Entry 9DGG (electron microscopy, 2.98 A resolution); this record covers chains E and I of the 12 polymer chains in the assembly.

[Chain E]
Protein: Histone H3.2
Organism: Xenopus laevis
UniProt: P84233 (H32_XENLA); residues 0-135 here correspond to UniProt positions 1-136 (UniProt number = residue number + 1)
Amino-acid sequence (136 residues; each row starts with the number of its first residue; numbering starts at 0):
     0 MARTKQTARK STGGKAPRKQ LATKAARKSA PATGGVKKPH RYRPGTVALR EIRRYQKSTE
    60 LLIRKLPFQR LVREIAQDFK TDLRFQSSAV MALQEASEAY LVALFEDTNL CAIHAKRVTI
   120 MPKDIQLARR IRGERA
Unresolved in the structure: 0-39, 135
Sequence notes: engineered mutation Ala-102 (Gly103 in P84233)
Swiss-Prot annotation at these positions:
  - modified residue: Arg-2 (Asymmetric dimethylarginine), Thr-3 (Phosphothreonine), Lys-4 (Allysine), Gln-5 (5-glutamyl dopamine), Thr-6 (Phosphothreonine), Arg-8 (Citrulline), Lys-9 (N6,N6,N6-trimethyllysine), Ser-10 (ADP-ribosylserine), Thr-11 (Phosphothreonine), Lys-14 (N6-(2-hydroxyisobutyryl)lysine), Arg-17 (Asymmetric dimethylarginine), Lys-18 (N6-(2-hydroxyisobutyryl)lysine), Lys-23 (N6-(2-hydroxyisobutyryl)lysine), Arg-26 (Citrulline), Lys-27 (N6,N6,N6-trimethyllysine), Ser-28 (ADP-ribosylserine), Lys-36 (N6,N6,N6-trimethyllysine), Lys-37 (N6-methyllysine), Tyr-41 (Phosphotyrosine), Lys-56 (N6,N6,N6-trimethyllysine) and 8 more in UniProt
  - lipidation: Cys-110 (S-palmitoyl cysteine)

[Chain I]
Molecule: 187-nt DNA strand
Organism: synthetic construct
Sequence (187 nucleotides; numbered 1 to 187; the number before each row is that of its first residue):
     1 ATCGCGACAC CGGCACTGGA ACAGGATGTA TATATCTGAC ACGTGCCTGG AGACTAGGGA
    61 GTAATCCCCT TGGCGGTTAA AACGCGGGGG ACAGCGCGTA CGTGCGTTTA AGCGGTGCTA
   121 GAGCTGTCTA CGACCAATTG AGCGGCCTCG GCACCGGGAT TCTCCAGGGG ATCGGGCATC
   181 ACCCGAT
Unresolved in the structure: 1-21, 165-187

[Interface between chain E and chain I]
Contacting residue pairs - 26 pairs, chain E then chain I:
  Arg-40(E) / DG102(I)  base contact
  Arg-40(E) / DT103(I)  hydrogen bond to the base
  Arg-40(E) / DG104(I)  sugar contact
  Tyr-41(E) / DT27(I)  hydrogen bond to the sugar
  Tyr-41(E) / DT103(I)  sugar contact
  Tyr-41(E) / DG104(I)  hydrogen bond to the phosphate
  Arg-42(E) / DT103(I)  phosphate contact
  Pro-43(E) / DG102(I)  phosphate contact
  Pro-43(E) / DT103(I)  phosphate contact
  Gly-44(E) / DG102(I)  hydrogen bond to the phosphate
  Gly-44(E) / DT103(I)  hydrogen bond to the phosphate
  Thr-45(E) / DT103(I)  phosphate contact
  Val-46(E) / DT103(I)  hydrogen bond to the phosphate
  Val-46(E) / DG104(I)  phosphate contact
  Ala-47(E) / DT103(I)  hydrogen bond to the phosphate
  Arg-49(E) / DG28(I)  sugar contact
  Lys-56(E) / DA30(I)  salt bridge to the phosphate
  Arg-63(E) / DA111(I)  phosphate contact
  Arg-63(E) / DG112(I)  salt bridge to the phosphate
  Lys-64(E) / DG112(I)  hydrogen bond to the phosphate
  Leu-65(E) / DA111(I)  phosphate contact
  Leu-65(E) / DG112(I)  hydrogen bond to the phosphate
  Pro-66(E) / DA111(I)  phosphate contact
  Arg-69(E) / DA111(I)  salt bridge to the phosphate
  Arg-83(E) / DA120(I)  hydrogen bond to the sugar
  Arg-83(E) / DG121(I)  sugar contact
Other interface residues (no listed pair), chain I (11 interface residues in all): DT29

[In short]
16 residues of chain E face 11 of chain I across their interface, with 10 hydrogen bonds and 3 salt bridges.
Polar pairs include Arg-40(E)/DT103(I), Tyr-41(E)/DT27(I) and Arg-83(E)/DA120(I).
Chain E is Histone H3.2 (Xenopus laevis) and chain I is a 187-nt DNA strand (synthetic construct); the
structure, ncPRC1RYBP bound to unmodified nucleosome, was determined by electron microscopy.
